PDB entry 2D23 | X-ray diffraction, 1.95 A resolution | chain A

[Chain A]
Name: Endo-1,4-beta-D-xylanase
Source organism: Streptomyces olivaceoviridis
Notes: EC 3.2.1.8
Reference sequence: Q7SI98 (Q7SI98_STROI); residue numbers follow UniProt; this construct covers 1-436
Amino-acid sequence (436 residues; each row starts with the number of its first residue):
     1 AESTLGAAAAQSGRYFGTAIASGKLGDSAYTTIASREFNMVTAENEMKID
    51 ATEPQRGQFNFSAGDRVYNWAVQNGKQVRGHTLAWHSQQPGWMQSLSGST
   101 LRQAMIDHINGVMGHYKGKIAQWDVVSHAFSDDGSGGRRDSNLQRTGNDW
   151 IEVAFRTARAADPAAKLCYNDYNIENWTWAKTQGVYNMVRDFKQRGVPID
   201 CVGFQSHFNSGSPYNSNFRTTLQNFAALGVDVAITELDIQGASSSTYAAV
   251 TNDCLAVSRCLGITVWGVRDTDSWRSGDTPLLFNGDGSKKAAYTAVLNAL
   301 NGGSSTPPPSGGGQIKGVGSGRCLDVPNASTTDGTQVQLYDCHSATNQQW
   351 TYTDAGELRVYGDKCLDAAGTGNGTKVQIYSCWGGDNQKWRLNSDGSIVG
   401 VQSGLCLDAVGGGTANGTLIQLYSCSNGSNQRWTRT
Disordered / not traced: 304-312
Sequence notes: engineered mutation Ser127 (Asn in Q7SI98), His128 (Glu in Q7SI98)
Disulfides: Cys168-Cys201, Cys254-Cys260, Cys323-Cys342, Cys365-Cys382, Cys406-Cys425
Residues lining bound ligands: alpha-D-xylopyranose (XYS): Glu44, Asn45, Lys48, His81, Trp85, Gln88, His128, Asn170, Gln205, His207, Glu236, Trp266, Trp274

[Summary]
Chain A binds alpha-D-xylopyranose.
Chain A is Endo-1,4-beta-D-xylanase (Streptomyces olivaceoviridis); the structure, Crystal structure of EP
complex of catalytic-site mutant xylanase from Streptomyces olivaceoviridis E-86, was determined by X-ray
diffraction (same publication as 2D1Z, 2D20, 2D22 and 2D24).
